PDB entry 5VZ2 | X-ray diffraction, 2.26 A resolution | chains A and H of the 28 polymer chains in the assembly

# Chain A
Protein: ATP-dependent Clp protease proteolytic subunit
Organism: Staphylococcus aureus (strain NCTC 8325)
Notes: EC 3.4.21.92
Reference sequence: Q2G036 (CLPP_STAA8); residue numbers follow UniProt; this construct covers 1-195
Amino-acid sequence (203 residues; each row starts with the number of its first residue):
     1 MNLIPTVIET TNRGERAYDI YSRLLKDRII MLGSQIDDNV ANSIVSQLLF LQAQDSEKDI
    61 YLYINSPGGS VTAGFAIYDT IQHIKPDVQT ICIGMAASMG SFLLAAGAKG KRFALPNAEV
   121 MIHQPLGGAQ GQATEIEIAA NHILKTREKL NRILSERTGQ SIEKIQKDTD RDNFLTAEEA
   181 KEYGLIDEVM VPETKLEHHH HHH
Not modelled in the structure: 1-3, 8-17, 193-203
Construct notes: expression tag (196-203)
Swiss-Prot annotation at these positions:
  - active site: Ser98 (Nucleophile), His123
Reported in the primary citation:
  - binding site for Acyldepsipeptide (chain H): Arg23, Leu24, Asp27, Ile29, Tyr63
  - binding site for Acyldepsipeptide: Leu49, Gln52, Ala53

# Chain H
Protein: Acyldepsipeptide
Amino-acid sequence (7 residues; numbered 1 to 7; the number before each row is that of its first residue):
     1 XFSPXAX
Modified residues: 9TS ((2E)-pent-2-enoic acid) at position 1; YCP ((2S)-piperidine-2-carboxylic acid) at position 5; MP8 ((4R)-4-methyl-L-proline) at position 7
Covalently attached groups: covalent link Ser3-MP8_7

# How chain A and chain H interact
Pairs across the interface (19):
  Leu24(A) - 9TS_1(H)
  Asp27(A) - 9TS_1(H)
  Asp27(A) - MP8_7(H)
  Ile29(A) - 9TS_1(H)
  Ile29(A) - MP8_7(H)
  Tyr61(A) - Ala6(H)
  Tyr61(A) - MP8_7(H)
  Tyr63(A) - 9TS_1(H)
  Tyr63(A) - Phe2(H)  hydrogen bond (side chain-backbone)
  Tyr63(A) - Ala6(H)  hydrogen bond (side chain-backbone)
  Tyr63(A) - MP8_7(H)
  Gln89(A) - YCP_5(H)
  Gln89(A) - Ala6(H)
  Ile91(A) - Ala6(H)  hydrophobic
  Ile93(A) - Phe2(H)  hydrophobic
  Phe113(A) - YCP_5(H)
  Leu115(A) - Phe2(H)  hydrophobic
  Met190(A) - Phe2(H)  hydrophobic
  Met190(A) - YCP_5(H)
Interface residues without a listed pair, chain A (12 interface residues in all): Arg23

# Summary
Chain A and chain H form an interface of 12 and 5 residues respectively; the contacts include 2 hydrogen
bonds. Polar contacts include Tyr63(A)-Phe2(H) and Tyr63(A)-Ala6(H). The paper reports a binding site for
Acyldepsipeptide (chain H) at Arg23(A), Leu24(A) and Asp27(A) among others; a binding site for
Acyldepsipeptide at Leu49(A), Gln52(A) and Ala53(A).
Chain A is ATP-dependent Clp protease proteolytic subunit (Staphylococcus aureus (strain NCTC 8325)) and chain
H is Acyldepsipeptide; the structure, Structure of ClpP from Staphylococcus aureus in complex with
Acyldepsipeptide, was determined by X-ray diffraction (same publication as 6PKA, 6PMD and 5W18).
